PDB entry 3UIP | X-ray diffraction, 2.29 A resolution | chains B and D of the 4 polymer chains in the assembly

Chain B:
Protein: Small ubiquitin-related modifier 1
Organism: Homo sapiens
UniProt: P63165 (SUMO1_HUMAN); residues 18-97 here = UniProt positions 18-97
Chain sequence (80 residues; each row starts with the number of its first residue):
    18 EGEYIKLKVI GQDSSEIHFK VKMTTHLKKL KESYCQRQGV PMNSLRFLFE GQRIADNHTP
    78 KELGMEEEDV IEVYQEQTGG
Not modelled in the structure: 18-19
UniProt features mapped onto this chain:
  - region: K37 to M40 (Microbial infection: Interaction with Tula hantavirus)
  - site: F36 (Interaction with PIAS2)
  - modified residue: S32 (Phosphoserine)
  - cross-link: K23 (Glycyl lysine isopeptide (Lys-Gly) (interchain with G-Cter in SUMO2)), K25 (Glycyl lysine isopeptide (Lys-Gly) (interchain with G-Cter in SUMO1)), K37 (Glycyl lysine isopeptide (Lys-Gly) (interchain with G-Cter in SUMO2)), K39 (Glycyl lysine isopeptide (Lys-Gly) (interchain with G-Cter in SUMO2)), K45 (Glycyl lysine isopeptide (Lys-Gly) (interchain with G-Cter in SUMO2)), K46 (Glycyl lysine isopeptide (Lys-Gly) (interchain with G-Cter in SUMO2)), G97 (Glycyl lysine isopeptide (Gly-Lys) (interchain with K-? in acceptor proteins))
  - mutagenesis: F36 (F36A: Abolishes binding to PIAS2), G97 (G97A: Abolishes sumoylation of ZBED1)
Reported in the primary citation:
  - specificity-determining residues: V38 (proposed by the authors, not directly observed)

Chain D:
Protein: E3 SUMO-protein ligase RanBP2
Organism: Homo sapiens
UniProt: P49792 (RBP2_HUMAN); residue numbers follow UniProt; this construct covers 2631-2695
Chain sequence (67 residues; numbered 2629 to 2695; the number before each row is that of its first residue):
  2629 SLDVLIVYEL TPTVEEKAKA DTLKLPPTFF CYKNRPDYVS EEEEDDEDFE TAVKKLNGKL
  2689 YLDGSEK
Not modelled in the structure: 2629, 2691-2695
Sequence notes: expression tag (2629-2630); engineered mutation V2642 (Ala in P49792), E2644 (Gln in P49792), K2647 (Leu in P49792), D2649 (Thr in P49792), T2650 (Lys in P49792)
Modified positions: C2659 (s,s-(2-hydroxyethyl)thiocysteine; CME)
UniProt features mapped onto this chain:
  - region: D2631 to V2635 (Interaction with sumoylated RANGAP1)
  - modified residue: Y2666 (Phosphotyrosine), S2668 (Phosphoserine)
  - mutagenesis: V2632 (V2632K: Abolishes interaction with sumoylated RANGAP1), I2634 (I2634K: Abolishes interaction with sumoylated RANGAP1), V2635 (V2635K: Abolishes interaction with sumoylated RANGAP1), P2640 (P2640A: No effect on SUMO E3 ligase activity), K2645 (K2645A: No effect on SUMO E3 ligase activity), L2651 (L2651A: Abolishes binding to UBE2I and SUMO E3 ligase activity), K2652 (K2652A: No effect on SUMO E3 ligase activity), L2653 (L2653A: Abolishes binding to UBE2I and SUMO E3 ligase activity), P2654 (P2654A: Impairs SUMO E3 ligase activity), P2655 (P2655A: No effect on SUMO E3 ligase activity), T2656 (T2656A: Impairs SUMO E3 ligase activity), F2657 (F2657A: Abolishes binding to UBE2I and SUMO E3 ligase activity), 5 further mutagenesis entries in UniProt

How chain B and chain D interact:
Residue-residue contacts (29):
  Y21(B) with L2630(D), hydrogen bond (side chain-backbone)
  D30(B) with P2654(D); T2656(D)
  S31(B) with L2638(D); T2656(D), hydrogen bond; F2657(D), hydrogen bond (side chain-backbone)
  S32(B) with T2656(D), hydrogen bond (backbone-side chain)
  E33(B) with E2637(D); L2638(D), hydrogen bond (backbone-backbone)
  I34(B) with Y2636(D)
  H35(B) with I2634(D); V2635(D), hydrogen bond (backbone-backbone); Y2636(D), hydrogen bond (backbone-backbone)
  F36(B) with V2632(D), hydrophobic; L2633(D); I2634(D), hydrophobic
  K37(B) with D2631(D); V2632(D); L2633(D), hydrogen bond (backbone-backbone); V2635(D)
  V38(B) with D2631(D)
  K39(B) with D2631(D), salt bridge
  T42(B) with D2631(D)
  K46(B) with D2631(D), salt bridge; V2632(D)
  S50(B) with I2634(D)
  R54(B) with I2634(D); E2637(D), salt bridge
  Q55(B) with E2637(D)
Interface residues without a listed pair, chain B (17 interface residues in all): L47
The authors on this interface:
  - interface residues, chain B: K37(B)
  - interface residues, chain D: D2631(D)

Summary:
17 residues of chain B face 12 of chain D across their interface, with 8 hydrogen bonds and 3 salt bridges.
Polar pairs include K39(B)-D2631(D), K46(B)-D2631(D) and R54(B)-E2637(D). From UniProt: 2 mutagenesis sites on
chain B; 17 mutagenesis sites on chain D. The paper reports interface residues K37(B) and D2631(D); the
specificity determinant V38(B).
Chain B is Small ubiquitin-related modifier 1 and chain D is E3 SUMO-protein ligase RanBP2, both from Homo
sapiens; the structure, Complex between human RanGAP1-SUMO1, UBC9 and the IR1 domain from RanBP2 containing
IR2 Motif II, was determined by X-ray diffraction (same publication as 3UIN and 3UIO).
